6PTN - chains i and m of the 25 polymer chains in the assembly; structure by electron microscopy, 5.80 A resolution (low resolution: residue-level contacts below are approximate; hydrogen-bond / salt-bridge calls are withheld).

== Chain i ==
Molecule: DNA replication licensing factor MCM2
From: Saccharomyces cerevisiae
Notes: EC 3.6.4.12
UniProt: P29469 (MCM2_YEAST); residues 1-868 here = UniProt positions 1-868
Amino-acid sequence (868 residues; each row starts with the number of its first residue):
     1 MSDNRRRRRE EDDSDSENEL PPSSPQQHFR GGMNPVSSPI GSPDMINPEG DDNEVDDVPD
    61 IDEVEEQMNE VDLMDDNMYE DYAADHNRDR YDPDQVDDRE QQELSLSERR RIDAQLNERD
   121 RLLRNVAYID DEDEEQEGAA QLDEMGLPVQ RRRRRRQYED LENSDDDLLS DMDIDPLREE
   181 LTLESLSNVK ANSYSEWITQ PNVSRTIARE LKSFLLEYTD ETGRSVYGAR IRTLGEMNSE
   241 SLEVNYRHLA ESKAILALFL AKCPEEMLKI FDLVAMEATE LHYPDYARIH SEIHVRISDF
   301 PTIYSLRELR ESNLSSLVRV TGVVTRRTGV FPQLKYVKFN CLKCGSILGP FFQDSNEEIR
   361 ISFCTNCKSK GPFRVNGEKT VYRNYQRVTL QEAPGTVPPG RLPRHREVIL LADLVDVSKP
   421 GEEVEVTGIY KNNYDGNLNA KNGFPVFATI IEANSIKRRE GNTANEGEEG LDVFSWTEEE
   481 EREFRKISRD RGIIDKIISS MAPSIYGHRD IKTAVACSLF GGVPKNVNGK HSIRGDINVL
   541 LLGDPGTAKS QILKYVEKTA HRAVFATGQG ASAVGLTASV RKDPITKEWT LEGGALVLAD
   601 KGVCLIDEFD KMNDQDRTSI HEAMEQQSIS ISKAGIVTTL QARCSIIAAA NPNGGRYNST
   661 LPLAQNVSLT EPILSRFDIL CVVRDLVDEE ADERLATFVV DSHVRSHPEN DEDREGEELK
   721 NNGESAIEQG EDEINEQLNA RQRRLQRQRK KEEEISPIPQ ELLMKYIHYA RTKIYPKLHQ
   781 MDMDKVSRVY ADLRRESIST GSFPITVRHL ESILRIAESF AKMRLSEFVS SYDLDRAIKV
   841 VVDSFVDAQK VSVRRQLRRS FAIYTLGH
Disordered / not traced: 1-200, 707-736, 865-868
Residues lining bound ligands:
  - ATP (adenosine-5'-triphosphate), molecule 1: S504, I505, Y506, D544, P545, G546, T547, A548, K549, S550, Q551, L695, V699
  - ATP, molecule 2: H531, E625, R676, V807, R808
Curated features (UniProtKB/Swiss-Prot):
  - zinc finger: C341 to C367 (C4-type)
  - motif: S675 to D678 (Arginine finger)
  - binding site (ATP): G543 to S550
  - modified residue (Phosphoserine): S14, S16, S23, S164, S170

== Chain m ==
Molecule: DNA replication licensing factor MCM6
From: Saccharomyces cerevisiae
Notes: EC 3.6.4.12
UniProt: P53091 (MCM6_YEAST); numbering as in UniProt (aligned over 1-1017)
Amino-acid sequence (1017 residues; row label = number of the first residue in the row):
     1 MSSPFPADTP SSNRPSNSSP PPSSIGAGFG SSSGLDSQIG SRLHFPSSSQ PHVSNSQTGP
    61 FVNDSTQFSS QRLQTDGSAT NDMEGNEPAR SFKSRALNHV KKVDDVTGEK VREAFEQFLE
   121 DFSVQSTDTG EVEKVYRAQI EFMKIYDLNT IYIDYQHLSM RENGALAMAI SEQYYRFLPF
   181 LQKGLRRVVR KYAPELLNTS DSLKRSEGDE GQADEDEQQD DDMNGSSLPR DSGSSAAPGN
   241 GTSAMATRSI TTSTSPEQTE RVFQISFFNL PTVHRIRDIR SEKIGSLLSI SGTVTRTSEV
   301 RPELYKASFT CDMCRAIVDN VEQSFKYTEP TFCPNPSCEN RAFWTLNVTR SRFLDWQKVR
   361 IQENANEIPT GSMPRTLDVI LRGDSVERAK PGDRCKFTGV EIVVPDVTQL GLPGVKPSST
   421 LDTRGISKTT EGLNSGVTGL RSLGVRDLTY KISFLACHVI SIGSNIGASS PDANSNNRET
   481 ELQMAANLQA NNVYQDNERD QEVFLNSLSS DEINELKEMV KDEHIYDKLV RSIAPAVFGH
   541 EAVKKGILLQ MLGGVHKSTV EGIKLRGDIN ICVVGDPSTS KSQFLKYVVG FAPRSVYTSG
   601 KASSAAGLTA AVVRDEEGGD YTIEAGALML ADNGICCIDE FDKMDISDQV AIHEAMEQQT
   661 ISIAKAGIHA TLNARTSILA AANPVGGRYN RKLSLRGNLN MTAPIMSRFD LFFVILDDCN
   721 EKIDTELASH IVDLHMKRDE AIEPPFSAEQ LRRYIKYART FKPILTKEAR SYLVEKYKEL
   781 RKDDAQGFSR SSYRITVRQL ESMIRLSEAI ARANCVDEIT PSFIAEAYDL LRQSIIRVDV
   841 DDVEMDEEFD NIESQSHAAS GNNDDNDDGT GSGVITSEPP ADIEEGQSEA TARPGTSEKK
   901 KTTVTYDKYV SMMNMIVRKI AEVDREGAEE LTAVDIVDWY LLQKENDLGS LAEYWEERRL
   961 AFKVIKRLVK DRILMEIHGT RHNLRDLENE ENENNKTVYV IHPNCEVLDQ LEPQDSS
Disordered / not traced: 1-102, 195-259, 415-427, 464-509, 841-1017
Residues lining bound ligands: ATP (adenosine-5'-triphosphate): I563, L565, E657, R708, V797, R798, E801
Curated features (UniProtKB/Swiss-Prot):
  - motif: S707 to D710 (Arginine finger)
  - binding site (ATP): G575 to S582
  - modified residue: S78 (Phosphoserine), S249 (Phosphoserine), S372 (Phosphoserine), T766 (Phosphothreonine)

== Interface between chain i and chain m ==
Contacting residue pairs (69; chain i residue first):
  L309(i) - V300(m)
  R310(i) - D355(m)
  R310(i) - E387(m)
  E311(i) - F353(m)
  E311(i) - D355(m)
  P399(i) - M629(m)
  R401(i) - K390(m)
  R404(i) - E299(m)
  G421(i) - I668(m)
  Y434(i) - L304(m)
  N437(i) - G411(m)
  K441(i) - W356(m)
  K441(i) - K358(m)
  P445(i) - P302(m)
  P445(i) - E303(m)
  P445(i) - L304(m)
  V446(i) - P302(m)
  V446(i) - W356(m)
  F447(i) - R301(m)
  F447(i) - P302(m)
  F447(i) - L304(m)
  N462(i) - G562(m)
  P545(i) - P704(m)
  P545(i) - R708(m)
  P545(i) - R798(m)
  G546(i) - R708(m)
  G546(i) - T796(m)
  G546(i) - V797(m)
  G546(i) - R798(m)
  S550(i) - E657(m)
  Q551(i) - I563(m)
  Y555(i) - E561(m)
  K558(i) - E561(m)
  V564(i) - H669(m)
  F565(i) - S662(m)
  T567(i) - S662(m)
  Q569(i) - S647(m)
  Q569(i) - I663(m)
  G570(i) - I663(m)
  G570(i) - K665(m)
  S572(i) - A666(m)
  G575(i) - A664(m)
  R581(i) - D620(m)
  G594(i) - I668(m)
  D610(i) - I646(m)
  L686(i) - R781(m)
  L686(i) - G787(m)
  L686(i) - F788(m)
  L686(i) - R794(m)
  V687(i) - R781(m)
  V687(i) - K782(m)
  D688(i) - K782(m)
  E689(i) - K778(m)
  E689(i) - K782(m)
  D692(i) - Y777(m)
  D692(i) - K778(m)
  D692(i) - R781(m)
  E693(i) - K778(m)
  L695(i) - V797(m)
  H703(i) - I804(m)
  V704(i) - R770(m)
  R705(i) - S558(m)
  R705(i) - T559(m)
  S706(i) - K557(m)
  S706(i) - K762(m)
  S706(i) - I764(m)
  K751(i) - V560(m)
  E752(i) - V560(m)
  Q760(i) - E561(m)
Interface residues without a listed pair, chain i (63 interface residues in all): L314, P394, G395, P403, R406, N442, G443, F444, S504, K554, T559, A566, G593, L598, D685, A696, T697, V700, S702
Interface residues without a listed pair, chain m (68 interface residues in all): S324, F325, I380, V386, D406, L565, G619, I623, L630, D632, V650, A651, E654, Q658, G667, L672, N673, L773, V774, E801

== Summary ==
63 residues of chain i face 68 of chain m across their interface. One ATP molecule is bound between chain i
and chain m. Ligands of chain i: ATP. UniProt lists 8 ATP-binding residues on chain i; 8 ATP-binding residues
on chain m.
Chain i is DNA replication licensing factor MCM2 and chain m is DNA replication licensing factor MCM6, both
from Saccharomyces cerevisiae; the structure, Structure of Ctf4 trimer in complex with two CMG helicases, was
determined by electron microscopy (same publication as 6PTJ and 6PTO).
